9DUT - chains A and E of the 7 polymer chains in the assembly; structure by electron microscopy, 3.30 A resolution.

[Chain A]
Molecule: RNA-directed RNA polymerase L
Source organism: Measles virus strain Edmonston-B
Notes: EC 2.7.7.48, 3.6.1.-, 2.7.7.88, 2.1.1.-
UniProt: Q83626 (Q83626_9MONO); residue numbers follow UniProt; this construct covers 1-2183
Chain sequence (2183 residues; numbered 1 to 2183; the number before each row is that of its first residue):
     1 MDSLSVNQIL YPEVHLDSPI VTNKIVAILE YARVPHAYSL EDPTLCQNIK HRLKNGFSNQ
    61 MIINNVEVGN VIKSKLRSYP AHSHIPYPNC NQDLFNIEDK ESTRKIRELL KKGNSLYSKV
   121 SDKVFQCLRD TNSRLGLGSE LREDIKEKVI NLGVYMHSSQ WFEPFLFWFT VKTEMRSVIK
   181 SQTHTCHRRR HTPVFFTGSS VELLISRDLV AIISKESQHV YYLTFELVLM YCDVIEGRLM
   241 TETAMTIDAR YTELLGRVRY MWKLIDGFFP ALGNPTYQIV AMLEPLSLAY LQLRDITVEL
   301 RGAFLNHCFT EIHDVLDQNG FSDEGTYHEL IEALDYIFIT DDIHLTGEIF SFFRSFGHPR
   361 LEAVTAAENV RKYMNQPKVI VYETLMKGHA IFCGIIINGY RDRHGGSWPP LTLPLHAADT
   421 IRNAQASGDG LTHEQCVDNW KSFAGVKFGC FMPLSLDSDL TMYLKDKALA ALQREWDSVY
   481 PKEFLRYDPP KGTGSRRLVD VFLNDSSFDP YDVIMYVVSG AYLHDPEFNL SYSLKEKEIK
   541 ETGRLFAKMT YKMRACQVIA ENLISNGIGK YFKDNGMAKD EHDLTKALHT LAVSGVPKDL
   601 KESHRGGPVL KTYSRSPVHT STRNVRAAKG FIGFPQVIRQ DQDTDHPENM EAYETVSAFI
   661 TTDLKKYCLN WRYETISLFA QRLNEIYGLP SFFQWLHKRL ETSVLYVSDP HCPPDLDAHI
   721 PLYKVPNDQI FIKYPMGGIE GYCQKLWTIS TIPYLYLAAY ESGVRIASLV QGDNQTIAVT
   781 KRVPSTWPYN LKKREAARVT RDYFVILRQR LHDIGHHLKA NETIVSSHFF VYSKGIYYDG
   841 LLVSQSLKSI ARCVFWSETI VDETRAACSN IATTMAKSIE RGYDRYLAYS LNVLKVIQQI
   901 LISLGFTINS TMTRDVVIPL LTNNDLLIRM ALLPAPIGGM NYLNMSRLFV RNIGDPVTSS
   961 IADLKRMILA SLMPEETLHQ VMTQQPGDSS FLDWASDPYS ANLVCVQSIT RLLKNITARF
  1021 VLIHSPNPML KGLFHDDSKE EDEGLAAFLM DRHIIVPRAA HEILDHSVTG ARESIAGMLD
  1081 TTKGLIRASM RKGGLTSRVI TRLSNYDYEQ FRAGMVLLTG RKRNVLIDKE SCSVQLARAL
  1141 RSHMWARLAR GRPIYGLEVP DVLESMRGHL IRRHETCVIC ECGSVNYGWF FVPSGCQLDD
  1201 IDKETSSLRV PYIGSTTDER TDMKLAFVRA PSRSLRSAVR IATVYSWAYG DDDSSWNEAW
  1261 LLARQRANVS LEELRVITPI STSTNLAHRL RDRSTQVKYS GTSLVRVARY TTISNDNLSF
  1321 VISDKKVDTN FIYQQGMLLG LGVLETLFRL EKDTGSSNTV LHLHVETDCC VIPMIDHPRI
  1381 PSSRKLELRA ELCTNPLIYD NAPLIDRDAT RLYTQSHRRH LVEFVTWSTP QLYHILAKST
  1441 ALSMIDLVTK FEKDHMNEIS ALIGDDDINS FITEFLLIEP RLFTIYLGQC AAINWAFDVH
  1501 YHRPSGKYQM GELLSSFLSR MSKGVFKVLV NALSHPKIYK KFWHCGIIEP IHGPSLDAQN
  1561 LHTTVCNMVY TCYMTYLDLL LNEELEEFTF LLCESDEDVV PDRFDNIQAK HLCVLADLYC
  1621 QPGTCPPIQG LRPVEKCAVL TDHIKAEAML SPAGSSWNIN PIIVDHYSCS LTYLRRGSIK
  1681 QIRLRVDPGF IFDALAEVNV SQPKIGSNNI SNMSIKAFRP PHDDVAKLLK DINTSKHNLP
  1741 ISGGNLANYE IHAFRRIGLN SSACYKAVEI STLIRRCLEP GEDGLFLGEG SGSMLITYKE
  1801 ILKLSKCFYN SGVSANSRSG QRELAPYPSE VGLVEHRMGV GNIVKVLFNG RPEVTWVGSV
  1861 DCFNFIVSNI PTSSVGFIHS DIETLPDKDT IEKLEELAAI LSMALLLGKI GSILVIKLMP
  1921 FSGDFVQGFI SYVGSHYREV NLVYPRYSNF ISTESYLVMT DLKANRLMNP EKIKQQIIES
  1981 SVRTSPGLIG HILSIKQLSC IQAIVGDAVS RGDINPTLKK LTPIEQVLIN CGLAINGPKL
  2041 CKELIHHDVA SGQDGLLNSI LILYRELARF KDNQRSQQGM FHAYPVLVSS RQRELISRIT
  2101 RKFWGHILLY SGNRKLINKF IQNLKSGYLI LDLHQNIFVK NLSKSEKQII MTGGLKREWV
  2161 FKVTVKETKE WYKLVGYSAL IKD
Disordered / not traced: 1-6, 183-189, 541-543, 575-647, 1202-1230, 1280-1301, 1320-1328, 1368-1375, 1406-1421, 1452-1465, 1544-1559, 1691-1698, 1705-1711, 1741-1745, 1816-1822, 2074-2080

[Chain E]
Molecule: Phosphoprotein
Source organism: Measles virus strain Edmonston-B
UniProt: Q83623 (PHOSP_MEASF); residue numbers follow UniProt; this construct covers 1-507
Chain sequence (509 residues; each row starts with the number of its first residue):
     1 MAEEQARHVK NGLECIRALK AEPIGSLAIE EAMAAWSEIS DNPGQERATC REEKAGSSGL
    61 SKPCLSAIGS TEGGAPRIRG QGPGESDDDA ETLGIPPRNL QASSTGLQCH YVYDHSGEAV
   121 KGIQDADSIM VQSGLDGDST LSGGDNESEN SDVDIGEPDT EGYAITDRGS APISMGFRAS
   181 DVETAEGGEI HELLRLQSRG NNFPKLGKTL NVPPPPDPGR ASTSGTPIKK GTDARLASFG
   241 TEIASSLTGG ATQCARKSPS EPSGPGAPAG NVPECVSNAA LIQEWTPESG TTISPRSQNN
   301 EEGGDHYDDE LFSDVQDIKT ALAKIHEDNQ KIISKLESLL LLKGEVESIK KQINRQNISI
   361 STLEGHLSSI MIAIPGLGKD PNDPTADVEI NPDLKPIIGR DSGRALAEVL KKPVASRQLQ
   421 GMTNGRTSSR GQLLKEFQLK PIGKKMSSAV GFVPDTGPAS RSVIRSIIKS SRLEEDRKRY
   481 LMTLLDDIKG ANDLAKFHQM LMKIIMKSG
Disordered / not traced: 1-323, 398-509
Differences from the reference sequence: expression tag (508-509)

[Chain A / chain E interface]
Pairs across the interface (40; chain A residue first):
  Tyr382(A) - His366(E)  hydrogen bond (side chain-backbone)
  Tyr382(A) - Ser369(E)  hydrogen bond
  Tyr382(A) - Ile370(E)  hydrophobic
  Met386(A) - Ser369(E)  hydrogen bond
  Leu415(A) - Asn357(E)
  Leu415(A) - Ser361(E)
  His416(A) - Ile358(E)
  His416(A) - Ser361(E)  hydrogen bond (side chain-backbone)
  His416(A) - Thr362(E)  hydrogen bond (side chain-backbone)
  Lys441(A) - His366(E)
  Ala444(A) - Gly365(E)
  Ala444(A) - Ser369(E)
  Pro453(A) - Asp393(E)
  Leu454(A) - Pro392(E)  hydrophobic
  Leu454(A) - Asp393(E)
  Leu454(A) - Leu394(E)  hydrophobic
  Tyr511(A) - Leu394(E)  hydrophobic
  Met515(A) - Pro396(E)  hydrophobic
  Tyr673(A) - Ala373(E)
  Tyr673(A) - Pro375(E)
  Glu674(A) - Ala373(E)
  Glu674(A) - Pro375(E)
  Ser677(A) - Ile372(E)  hydrogen bond (side chain-backbone)
  Ser677(A) - Ala373(E)
  Leu678(A) - Ser369(E)
  Leu678(A) - Ala373(E)  hydrophobic
  Gln681(A) - Ile372(E)  hydrogen bond (side chain-backbone)
  Gln681(A) - Ala373(E)
  Asn684(A) - Val388(E)
  Glu685(A) - Val388(E)
  Tyr687(A) - Pro392(E)
  Gly688(A) - Val388(E)
  Gly688(A) - Glu389(E)
  Gly688(A) - Pro392(E)
  Leu689(A) - Val388(E)
  Pro690(A) - Ala386(E)  hydrophobic
  Pro690(A) - Val388(E)
  Pro690(A) - Ile390(E)  hydrophobic
  Ser691(A) - Thr385(E)  hydrogen bond
  Gln694(A) - Thr385(E)
Other interface residues (no listed pair), chain A (28 interface residues in all): Trp440, Gly445, Lys447, Cys450, Ile514
Other interface residues (no listed pair), chain E (23 interface residues in all): Ile374, Asp387, Asn391

[Summary]
28 residues of chain A face 23 of chain E across their interface; the contacts include 8 hydrogen bonds. Polar
contacts include Tyr382(A)-His366(E), Tyr382(A)-Ser369(E) and Met386(A)-Ser369(E).
Chain A is RNA-directed RNA polymerase L and chain E is Phosphoprotein, both from Measles virus strain
Edmonston-B; the structure, Cryo-EM structure of the Measles Virus polymerase (L) protein in complex with the
tetrameric phosphoprotein (P) ..., was determined by electron microscopy together with 9DUS from the same
study.
